7EXJ - chain B; structure by X-ray diffraction, 2.47 A resolution.

Chain B:
Molecule: Probable galactinol--sucrose galactosyltransferase 6
Source organism: Arabidopsis thaliana
Notes: EC 2.4.1.82
UniProtKB: Q8RX87 (RFS6_ARATH); residues 1-749 here = UniProt positions 1-749
Amino-acid sequence (749 residues; row label = number of the first residue in the row):
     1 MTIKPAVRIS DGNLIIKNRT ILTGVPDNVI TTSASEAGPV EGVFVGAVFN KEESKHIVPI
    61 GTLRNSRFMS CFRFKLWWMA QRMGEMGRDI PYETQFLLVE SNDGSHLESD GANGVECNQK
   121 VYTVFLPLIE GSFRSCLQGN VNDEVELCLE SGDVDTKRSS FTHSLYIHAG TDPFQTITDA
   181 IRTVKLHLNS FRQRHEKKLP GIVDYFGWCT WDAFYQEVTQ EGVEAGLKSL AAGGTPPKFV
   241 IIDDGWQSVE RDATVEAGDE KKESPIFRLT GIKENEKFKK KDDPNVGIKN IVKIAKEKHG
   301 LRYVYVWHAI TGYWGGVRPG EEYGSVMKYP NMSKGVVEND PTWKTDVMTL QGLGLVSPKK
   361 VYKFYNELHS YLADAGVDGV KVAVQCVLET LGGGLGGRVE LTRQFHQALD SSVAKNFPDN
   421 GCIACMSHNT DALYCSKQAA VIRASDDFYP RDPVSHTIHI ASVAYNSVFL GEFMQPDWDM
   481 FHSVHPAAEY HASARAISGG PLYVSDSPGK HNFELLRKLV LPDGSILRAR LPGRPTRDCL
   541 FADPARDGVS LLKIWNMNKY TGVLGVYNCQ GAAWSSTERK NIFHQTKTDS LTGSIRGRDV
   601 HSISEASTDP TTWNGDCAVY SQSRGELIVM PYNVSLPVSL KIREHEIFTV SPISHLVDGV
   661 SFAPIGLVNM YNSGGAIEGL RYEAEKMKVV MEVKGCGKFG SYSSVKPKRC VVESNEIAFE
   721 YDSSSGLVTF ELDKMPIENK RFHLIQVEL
Unresolved in the structure: 1-4, 103-119, 254-263
Sequence notes: conflict Arg302 (Lys in Q8RX87); engineered mutation Ala383 (Asp in Q8RX87)
From the paper describing this entry:
  - binding site for alpha-D-glucopyranose: Lys75, Trp78, Asp446, Tyr449
  - binding site for beta-D-fructofuranose: Asp447, Tyr449
  - catalytic residues: Asp447 (by similarity / conservation)
  - mutagenesis - D447A: abolished catalytic activity on raffinose

Summary:
The paper reports the catalytic residue Asp447; D447A abolishes catalytic activity on raffinose.
Chain B is Probable galactinol--sucrose galactosyltransferase 6 (Arabidopsis thaliana); the structure, Crystal
structure of alkaline alpha-galctosidase D383A mutant from Arabidopsis thaliana complexed with Raffinose, was
determined by X-ray diffraction (same publication as 7EXF, 7EXG, 7EXH, 7EXQ and 7EXR).
